1T9P - chain A; structure by X-ray diffraction, 1.50 A resolution.

== Chain A ==
Protein: Rubredoxin
Organism: Clostridium pasteurianum
Reference sequence: P00268 (RUBR_CLOPA); numbering as in UniProt (aligned over 1-54)
Chain sequence (54 residues; row label = number of the first residue in the row):
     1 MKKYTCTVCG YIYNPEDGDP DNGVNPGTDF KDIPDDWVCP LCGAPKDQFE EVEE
Differences from the reference sequence: engineered mutation Ala44 (Val in P00268), Pro45 (Gly in P00268)
Bound ions: Fe ion: Cys6, Cys9, Cys39, Cys42
Curated features (UniProtKB/Swiss-Prot):
  - binding site (Fe cation): Cys6, Cys9, Cys39, Cys42
  - modified residue: Met1 (N-formylmethionine)

== Overview ==
The Fe ion site is built by Cys6, Cys9, Cys39 and Cys42. Curated annotation (UniProt) lists 4 Fe
cation-binding residues.
Chain A is Rubredoxin (Clostridium pasteurianum); the structure, Crystal Structure of V44A, G45P Cp
Rubredoxin, was determined by X-ray diffraction, deposited together with 1T9O and 1T9Q.
